PDB entry 1G4M | X-ray diffraction, 1.90 A resolution | chain A

Chain A:
Name: Beta-arrestin1
Source organism: Bos taurus
Notes: fragment: truncation mutant: 1-393
UniProt: P17870 (ARRB1_BOVIN); residues 1-393 here = UniProt positions 1-393
Chain sequence (393 residues; each row starts with the number of its first residue):
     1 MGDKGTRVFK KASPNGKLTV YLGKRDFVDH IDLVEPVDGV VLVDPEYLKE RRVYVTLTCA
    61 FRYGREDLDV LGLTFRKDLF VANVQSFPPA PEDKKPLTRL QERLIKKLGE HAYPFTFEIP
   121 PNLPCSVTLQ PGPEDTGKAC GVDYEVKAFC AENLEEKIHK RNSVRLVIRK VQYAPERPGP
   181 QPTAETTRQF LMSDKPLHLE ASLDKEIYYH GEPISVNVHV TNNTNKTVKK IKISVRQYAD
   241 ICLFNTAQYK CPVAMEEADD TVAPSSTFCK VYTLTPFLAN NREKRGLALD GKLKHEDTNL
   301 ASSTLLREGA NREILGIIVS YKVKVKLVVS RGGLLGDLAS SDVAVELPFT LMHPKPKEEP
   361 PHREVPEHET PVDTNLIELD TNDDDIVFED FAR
Disordered / not traced: 1-4, 333-340, 358-382
Swiss-Prot annotation at these positions:
  - motif: Asp-385 to Arg-393 ([DE]-X(1,2)-F-X-X-[FL]-X-X-X-R motif)
  - binding site (1D-myo-inositol hexakisphosphate): Lys-250, Met-255, Lys-324, Lys-326
  - modified residue: Tyr-47 (Phosphotyrosine)
  - mutagenesis: Lys-157 (K157Q: Impairs InsP6-binding and oligomerization; when associated with Q-160 and Q-161), Lys-160 (K160Q: Impairs InsP6-binding and oligomerization; when associated with Q-157 and Q-161), Arg-161 (R161Q: Impairs InsP6-binding and oligomerization; when associated with Q-157 and Q-160), Lys-232 (K232Q: Impairs InsP6-binding and oligomerization; when associated with Q-236, Q-250, Q-324 and Q-326), Arg-236 (R236Q: Impairs InsP6-binding and oligomerization; when associated with Q-232, Q-250, Q-324 and Q-326), Lys-250 (K250Q: Impairs InsP6-binding and oligomerization; when associated with Q-232, Q-236, Q-324 and Q-326), Lys-324 (K324Q: Impairs InsP6-binding and oligomerization; when associated with Q-232, Q-236, Q-250 and Q-326), Lys-326 (K326Q: Impairs InsP6-binding and oligomerization; when associated with Q-232, Q-236, Q-250 and Q-324), Phe-391 (F391A: Abolishes interaction with AP2B1; no effect on interaction with CLTC)

Summary:
Curated annotation (UniProt) lists 4 residues binding 1D-myo-inositol hexakisphosphate and 9 mutagenesis
sites.
Chain A is Beta-arrestin1 (Bos taurus); the structure, Crystal structure of bovine beta-arrestin 1, was
determined by X-ray diffraction together with 1G4R from the same study.
